PDB entry 4Z7U | X-ray diffraction, 2.70 A resolution | chains B and J of the 5 polymer chains in the assembly

# Chain B
Molecule: MHC class II HLA-DQ-beta-1
Source organism: Homo sapiens
UniProtKB: O19707 (O19707_HUMAN); residues 1-192 here = UniProt positions 1-192
Chain sequence (213 residues; row label = number of the first residue in the row; numbers below 1 keep their minus sign (Gly-12 is residue -12)):
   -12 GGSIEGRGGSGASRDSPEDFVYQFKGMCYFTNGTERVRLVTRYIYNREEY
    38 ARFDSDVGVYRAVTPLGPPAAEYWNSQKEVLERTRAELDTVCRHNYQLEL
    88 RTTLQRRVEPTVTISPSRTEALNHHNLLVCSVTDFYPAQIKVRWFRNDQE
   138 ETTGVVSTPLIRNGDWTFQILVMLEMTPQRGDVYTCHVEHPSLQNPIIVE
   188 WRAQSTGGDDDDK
Unresolved in the structure: -12 to 1, 104-113, 132-135, 164-168, 190-200
Construct notes: expression tag (-12 to 0, 193-200)
Disulfides: Cys15-Cys79, Cys117-Cys173
Covalently attached groups: glycan linked to Asn19

# Chain J
Molecule: deamidated DQ8-glia-alpha1 peptide
Source organism: Triticum aestivum
Chain sequence (18 residues; each row starts with the number of its first residue; numbers below 1 keep their minus sign (Ala-1 is residue -1)):
    -1 APSGEGSFQPSQENPQGS
Unresolved in the structure: 15-16

# Interface between chain B and chain J
Contacting residue pairs (34; chain B residue first):
  Phe11(B) with Phe6(J), hydrophobic; Gln7(J); Pro8(J)
  Gly13(B) with Phe6(J)
  Met14(B) with Phe6(J)
  Cys15(B) with Phe6(J), hydrophobic
  Leu26(B) with Phe6(J), hydrophobic
  Thr28(B) with Phe6(J)
  Tyr30(B) with Pro8(J); Ser9(J), hydrogen bond (side chain-backbone)
  Tyr37(B) with Glu11(J), hydrogen bond
  Tyr47(B) with Ser9(J), hydrogen bond
  Ala57(B) with Glu11(J)
  Tyr60(B) with Gln10(J); Asn12(J)
  Trp61(B) with Ser9(J); Gln10(J), hydrogen bond (side chain-backbone); Glu11(J)
  Val67(B) with Ser9(J)
  Arg70(B) with Gln7(J), hydrogen bond (side chain-backbone); Ser9(J), hydrogen bond
  Glu74(B) with Phe6(J); Gln7(J), hydrogen bond (side chain-backbone)
  Thr77(B) with Gly4(J)
  Val78(B) with Gly4(J); Ser5(J); Phe6(J), hydrophobic
  Cys79(B) with Phe6(J), hydrophobic
  His81(B) with Ser1(J); Gly2(J), hydrogen bond (side chain-backbone); Gly4(J)
  Asn82(B) with Glu3(J); Gly4(J), hydrogen bond (side chain-backbone)
  Leu85(B) with Glu3(J)
Also at the interface, not in a pair above, chain B (22 interface residues in all): Thr71
Also at the interface, not in a pair above, chain J (13 interface residues in all): Pro13

# Overview
The interface between chain B and chain J involves 22 residues on one side and 13 on the other, with 9
hydrogen bonds. Polar contacts include Tyr30(B)-Ser9(J), Tyr37(B)-Glu11(J) and Tyr47(B)-Ser9(J).
Chain B is MHC class II HLA-DQ-beta-1 (Homo sapiens) and chain J is deamidated DQ8-glia-alpha1 peptide
(Triticum aestivum); the structure, S13 complex, was determined by X-ray diffraction together with 4Z7V and
4Z7W from the same study.
